6Y8E - chains A and P; structure by X-ray diffraction, 1.42 A resolution.

# Chain A
Molecule: 14-3-3 protein sigma
Organism: Homo sapiens
UniProtKB: P31947 (1433S_HUMAN); residue numbers follow UniProt; this construct covers 1-248
Amino-acid sequence (253 residues; numbered -4 to 248; the number before each row is that of its first residue; numbers below 1 keep their minus sign (Gly-4 is residue -4)):
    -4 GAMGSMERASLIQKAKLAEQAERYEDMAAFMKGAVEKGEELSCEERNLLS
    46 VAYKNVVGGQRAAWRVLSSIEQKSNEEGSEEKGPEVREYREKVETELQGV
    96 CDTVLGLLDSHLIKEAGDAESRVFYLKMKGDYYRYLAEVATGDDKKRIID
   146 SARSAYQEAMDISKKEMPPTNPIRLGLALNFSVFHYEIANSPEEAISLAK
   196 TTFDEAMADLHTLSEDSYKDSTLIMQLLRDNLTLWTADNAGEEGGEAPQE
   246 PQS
Disordered / not traced: 72-77, 232-248
Modified residues: Cys38 (S-hydroxycysteine; CSO)
Sequence notes: expression tag (-4 to 0)
Metal / ion sites: Mg2+ site 1 near Glu2 (its only coordinating residue here); Ca2+ site 1 near Glu35 (its only coordinating residue here); Ca2+ site 2: Glu35, Glu110, Glu188; Mg2+ site 2 near Glu89 (its only coordinating residue here)
Curated features (UniProtKB/Swiss-Prot):
  - site (Interaction with phosphoserine on interacting protein): Arg56, Arg129
  - modified residue (Phosphoserine): Ser5, Ser74, Ser248

# Chain P
Molecule: Arg-ser-phe-sep-glu-pro-phe-gly
Amino-acid sequence (8 residues; each row starts with the number of its first residue; note: 355 numbers in that range are skipped by the numbering (no residue carries them; nothing is unmodelled there)):
    29 RSFSEPF
   391 G
Modified residues: Ser32 (phosphoserine; SEP)

# Chain A / chain P interface
Contacting residue pairs (28; chain A residue first):
  Val46(A) with Phe35(P); Gly391(P)
  Lys49(A) with Phe35(P)
  Asn50(A) with Phe35(P); Gly391(P), hydrogen bond (side chain-backbone)
  Gly53(A) with Phe35(P)
  Arg56(A) with Ser32(P)
  Lys122(A) with Glu33(P), salt bridge
  Arg129(A) with Ser32(P)
  Tyr130(A) with Ser32(P)
  Gly171(A) with Glu33(P)
  Leu174(A) with Phe31(P); Ser32(P); Glu33(P)
  Asn175(A) with Ser32(P); Glu33(P), hydrogen bond (side chain-backbone)
  Val178(A) with Ser30(P); Phe31(P)
  Tyr181(A) with Ser30(P)
  Glu182(A) with Arg29(P); Ser30(P), hydrogen bond
  Leu222(A) with Pro34(P)
  Asp225(A) with Phe31(P)
  Asn226(A) with Ser30(P); Phe31(P), hydrogen bond (side chain-backbone)
  Leu229(A) with Arg29(P); Phe31(P), hydrophobic
  Trp230(A) with Ser30(P), hydrogen bond
Interface residues without a listed pair, chain A (21 interface residues in all): Pro167, Ile219

# In short
21 residues of chain A and 8 residues of chain P are in contact; the contacts include 5 hydrogen bonds and 1
salt bridge. Among the polar pairs are Lys122(A)-Glu33(P), Asn50(A)-Gly391(P) and Asn175(A)-Glu33(P).
Glu35(A), Glu110(A) and Glu188(A) coordinate Ca2+ site 2.
Here chain A is 14-3-3 protein sigma (Homo sapiens) and chain P is Arg-ser-phe-sep-glu-pro-phe-gly. Entry 6Y8E
(14-3-3 Sigma in complex with phosphorylated MLF1 peptide) was determined by X-ray diffraction, deposited
together with 6Y3M, 6Y3O, 6Y3R, 6Y3S, 6Y40, 6Y44 and 3 further entries.
